Entry 4RFT (X-ray diffraction, 3.10 A resolution); this record covers chains H and N of the 60 polymer chains in the assembly.

== Chain H (and N) ==
Protein: Coat protein
Source organism: Epinephelus coioides nervous necrosis virus
Notes: chain N of this document is another copy of the same molecule, construct and numbering; everything in this record applies to it too
Reference sequence: Q8JNX5 (Q8JNX5_9VIRU); residues 35-217 here = UniProt positions 35-217
Chain sequence (183 residues; row label = number of the first residue in the row):
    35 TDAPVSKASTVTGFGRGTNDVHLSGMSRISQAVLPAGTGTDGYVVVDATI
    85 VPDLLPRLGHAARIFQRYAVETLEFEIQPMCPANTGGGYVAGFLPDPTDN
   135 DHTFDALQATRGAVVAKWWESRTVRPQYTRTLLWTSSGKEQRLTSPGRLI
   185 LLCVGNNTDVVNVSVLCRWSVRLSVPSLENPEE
Disordered / not traced: 35-51, 215-217

== How chain H and chain N interact ==
Contacting residue pairs (36; chain H residue first):
  M60(H) with Q142(N), hydrogen bond (backbone-side chain)
  S61(H) with Q142(N)
  R62(H) with F138(N)
  Q65(H) with D75(N); V188(N)
  P90(H) with D139(N)
  R91(H) with A143(N)
  E110(H) with R156(N), salt bridge
  Q112(H) with V149(N), hydrogen bond (side chain-backbone); A150(N); E154(N); R156(N)
  P113(H) with K151(N)
  M114(H) with G121(N); G122(N); A150(N); K151(N); V188(N), hydrophobic
  C115(H) with T119(N); G120(N); W153(N), hydrogen bond (backbone-side chain)
  P116(H) with A117(N); N118(N); T119(N); G120(N)
  A117(H) with A117(N), hydrogen bond (backbone-backbone); N118(N), hydrogen bond (backbone-side chain); W153(N)
  N118(H) with N118(N), hydrogen bond (backbone-side chain)
  W153(H) with K151(N), hydrogen bond (backbone-side chain); W153(N)
  E154(H) with K151(N)
  S155(H) with K151(N); E154(N), hydrogen bond
  N196(H) with G189(N)
  L200(H) with V149(N), hydrophobic
Other interface residues (no listed pair), chain H (21 interface residues in all): W152, S198
Other interface residues (no listed pair), chain N (20 interface residues in all): Y123

== In short ==
21 residues of chain H and 20 residues of chain N are in contact, with 8 hydrogen bonds and 1 salt bridge.
Polar pairs include E110(H)-R156(N), M60(H)-Q142(N) and Q112(H)-V149(N).
Both chains are Coat protein (Epinephelus coioides nervous necrosis virus). Entry 4RFT (T=1 subviral particle
of Grouper nervous necrosis virus capsid protein deletion mutant (delta 1-34 & 218-338)) was determined by
X-ray diffraction, deposited together with 4RFU and 4WIZ.
